6YCS - chains C and E of the 6 polymer chains in the assembly; structure by X-ray diffraction, 3.05 A resolution.

Chain C:
Protein: PC4 protein
Organism: Homo sapiens
Reference sequence: Q6IBA2 (Q6IBA2_HUMAN); residues 61-127 here = UniProt positions 61-127
Chain sequence (72 residues; each row starts with the number of its first residue):
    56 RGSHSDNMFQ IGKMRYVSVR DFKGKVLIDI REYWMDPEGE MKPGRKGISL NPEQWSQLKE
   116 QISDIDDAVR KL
Not modelled in the structure: 56-59
Sequence notes: expression tag (56-60)

Chain E:
Molecule: 17-nt DNA strand
Sequence (17 nucleotides; each row starts with the number of its first residue):
     1 XXXXXXXXXX XXXXXXX
Not modelled in the structure: 1
Modified residues: OKQ (2'-O-methylcytidine-5'-phosphorothioate) at position 1, OKT (2'-O-methyluridine-5'-phosphorothioate) at position 2, RFJ (2'-O-methyl-5'-O-thiophosphonoguanosine) at position 3, OKQ (2'-O-methylcytidine-5'-phosphorothioate) at position 4, OKT (2'-O-methyluridine-5'-phosphorothioate) at position 5, PPS (3'-phosphate-adenosine-5'-phosphate sulfate) at position 6, GS (guanosine-5'-thio-monophosphate) at position 7, OKN (5'-methyl-2'-deoxycytidine-5'-phosphorothioate) at position 8, OKN (5'-methyl-2'-deoxycytidine-5'-phosphorothioate) at position 9, PST (thymidine-5'-thiophosphate) at position 10, OKN (5'-methyl-2'-deoxycytidine-5'-phosphorothioate) at position 11, PST (thymidine-5'-thiophosphate) at position 12, GS (guanosine-5'-thio-monophosphate) at position 13, GS (guanosine-5'-thio-monophosphate) at position 14, PPS (3'-phosphate-adenosine-5'-phosphate sulfate) at position 15, OKT (2'-O-methyluridine-5'-phosphorothioate) at position 16, OKT (2'-O-methyluridine-5'-phosphorothioate) at position 17

How chain C and chain E interact:
Contacting residue pairs (11; chain C residue first):
  Arg75(C) with PST_10(E), base contact
  Phe77(C) with OKN_9(E), base contact; PST_10(E), base contact
  Lys78(C) with PST_10(E), base contact
  Asp91(C) with GS_13(E), base contact
  Pro92(C) with GS_13(E), sugar contact
  Glu95(C) with GS_13(E), base contact
  Lys97(C) with PST_12(E), salt bridge to the phosphate; GS_13(E), base contact
  Arg100(C) with OKT_2(E), salt bridge to the phosphate; RFJ_3(E), salt bridge to the phosphate
Interface residues without a listed pair, chain C (13 interface residues in all): Asp76, Trp89, Glu93, Pro98, Lys101
Interface residues without a listed pair, chain E (8 interface residues in all): OKN_11, GS_14

Summary:
13 residues of chain C face 8 of chain E across their interface, with 3 salt bridges. Polar contacts include
Lys97(C)-PST_12(E), Arg100(C)-OKT_2(E) and Arg100(C)-RFJ_3(E).
Chain C is PC4 protein (Homo sapiens) and chain E is a 17-nt DNA strand; the structure, Human Transcription
Cofactor PC4 DNA-binding domain in complex with full phosphorothioate 5-10-5 2'-O-methyl DNA gapmer antisense
..., was determined by X-ray diffraction.
